2MKN - chains A and B of the 3 polymer chains in the assembly; structure by solution NMR.

# Chain A
Protein: Zinc finger protein 346
Source organism: Homo sapiens
UniProt: Q9UL40 (ZN346_HUMAN); numbering as in UniProt (aligned over 168-227)
Sequence (60 residues; numbered 168 to 227; the number before each row is that of its first residue):
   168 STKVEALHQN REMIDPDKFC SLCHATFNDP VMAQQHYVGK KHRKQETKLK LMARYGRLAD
Unresolved in the structure: 168-180, 225-227
Metal / ion sites: Zn2+: Cys-187, His-203, His-209
What the authors report for this chain:
  - Zn2+ coordination: Cys-187, Cys-190, His-203, His-209
  - binding site for the 19-nt RNA strand (chain B): Val-198, Gln-202, Lys-207, Lys-208, Lys-211, Gln-212, Lys-215
  - contacts within the chain: Asp-182/Pro-197

# Chain B
Molecule: 19-nt RNA strand
Sequence (19 nucleotides; numbered 1 to 19; the number before each row is that of its first residue):
     1 GCCGUGGUCU GGUGGCCGG

# Chain A / chain B interface
Pairs across the interface (18):
  Asp-196(A) with C16(B), base contact
  Pro-197(A) with C16(B), sugar contact
  Val-198(A) with G15(B), base contact; C16(B), sugar contact
  Gln-202(A) with G14(B), base contact
  Lys-207(A) with G6(B), phosphate contact
  Lys-208(A) with G6(B), phosphate contact; G7(B), phosphate contact; U8(B), phosphate contact
  His-209(A) with G6(B), phosphate contact
  Lys-211(A) with G4(B), phosphate contact; U5(B), phosphate contact; G6(B), phosphate contact
  Gln-212(A) with U5(B), phosphate contact; G6(B), phosphate contact; G7(B), phosphate contact
  Lys-215(A) with G4(B), base contact; U5(B), base contact
Also at the interface, not in a pair above, chain A (11 interface residues in all): Ile-181

# Overview
11 residues of chain A face 8 of chain B across their interface. The Zn2+ site is built by Cys-187(A),
His-203(A) and His-209(A). The paper reports a binding site for the 19-nt RNA strand (chain B) at Val-198(A),
Gln-202(A) and Lys-207(A) among others; Zn2+ coordination by Cys-187(A), Cys-190(A) and His-203(A) among
others.
Here chain A is Zinc finger protein 346 (Homo sapiens) and chain B is a 19-nt RNA strand. Entry 2MKN
(Structural Characterization of Interactions between the Double-Stranded RNA-Binding Zinc Finger Protein JAZ
and dsRNA) was determined by solution NMR.
